Entry 2UX5 (X-ray diffraction, 2.21 A resolution); this record covers chains L and M of the 3 polymer chains in the assembly.

== Chain L ==
Name: Reaction center protein L chain
From: Rhodobacter sphaeroides
Reference sequence: P0C0Y8 (RCEL_RHOSH); numbering as in UniProt (aligned over 1-281)
Sequence (281 residues; each row starts with the number of its first residue):
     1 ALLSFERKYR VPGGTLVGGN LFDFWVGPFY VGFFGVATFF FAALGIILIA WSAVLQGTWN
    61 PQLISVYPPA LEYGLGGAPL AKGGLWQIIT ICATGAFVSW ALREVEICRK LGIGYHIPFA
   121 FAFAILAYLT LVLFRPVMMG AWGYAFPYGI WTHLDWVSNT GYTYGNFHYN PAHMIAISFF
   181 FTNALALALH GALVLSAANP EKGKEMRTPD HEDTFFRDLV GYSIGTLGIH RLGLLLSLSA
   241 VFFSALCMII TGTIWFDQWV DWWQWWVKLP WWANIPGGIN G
Ion coordination: bacteriochlorophyll a Mg site 1 near His153 (its only coordinating residue here); bacteriochlorophyll a Mg site 2 near His173 (its only coordinating residue here); Fe ion: His190, His230 (shared with His219(M), Glu234(M), His266(M) of chain M)
Small-molecule neighbours:
  - bacteriochlorophyll a (BCL), molecule 1: Ile46, Ile49, Tyr128, Leu131, Phe146, Ile150, His153, Leu154, Trp156, Val157
  - bacteriochlorophyll a (BCL), molecule 2: Phe97, Phe121, Ala124, Ile125, Ala127, Tyr128, Leu131, Trp156, Val157, Ser158, Thr160, Gly161, Tyr162, Asn166, Phe167, His168, His173, Ala176, Ile177, Phe180, Phe181, Val241, Ser244, Ala245, Cys247, Met248
  - bacteriochlorophyll a (BCL), molecule 3: Val157, Tyr162, His168, Phe181
  - bacteriochlorophyll a (BCL), molecule 4: His168, His173, Met174, Ile177, Ser178, Phe181, Thr182, Leu185
  - bacteriopheophytin a (BPH), molecule 1: Thr38, Phe41, Ala42, Gly45, Ile49, Ile89, Cys92, Ala93, Ala96, Phe97, Trp100, Glu104, Ile117, Ala120, Phe121, Phe123, Ala124, Tyr128, Phe146, Tyr148, Gly149, Ile150, His153, Phe180, Ser237, Leu238, Val241
  - bacteriopheophytin a (BPH), molecule 2: Phe181, Ala184, Leu185, Ala188, Leu189, Phe216, Leu219, Val220
  - heptane-1,2,3-triol (HTO): Trp86, Gln87, Thr90, Ile91, Thr94, Leu133, Trp142
  - ubiquinone-10 (U10): Phe29, Tyr30, Gly35, Trp100, Arg103
  - ubiquinone-2 (UQ2): Thr182, Leu185, Ala186, Leu189, His190, Leu193, Val194, Glu212, Asp213, Phe216, Tyr222, Ser223, Ile224, Gly225, Thr226, Ile229, Leu232

== Chain M ==
Name: Reaction center protein M chain
From: Rhodobacter sphaeroides
Reference sequence: P0C0Y9 (RCEM_RHOSH); residues 1-307 here = UniProt positions 1-307
Sequence (307 residues; row label = number of the first residue in the row):
     1 AEYQNIFSQV QVRGPADLGM TEDVNLANRS GVGPFSTLLG WFGNAQLGPI YLGSLGVLSL
    61 FSGLMWFFTI GIWFWYQAGW NPAVFLRDLF FFSLEPPAPE YGLSFAAPLK EGGLWLIASF
   121 FMFVAVWSWW GRTYLRAQAL GMGKHTAWAF LSAIWLWMVL GFIRPILMGS WSEAVPYGIF
   181 SHLDWTNNFS LVHGNLFYNP FHGLSIAFLY GSALLFAMHG ATILAVSRFG GERELEQIAD
   241 RGTAAERAAL FWRWTMGFNA TMEGIHRWAI WMAVLVTLTG GIGILLSGTV VDNWYVWGQN
   301 HGMAPLN
Unresolved in the structure: 304-307
Ion coordination: bacteriochlorophyll a Mg site 1 near His182 (its only coordinating residue here); bacteriochlorophyll a Mg site 2 near His202 (its only coordinating residue here); Fe ion: His219, Glu234, His266 (shared with His190(L), His230(L) of chain L)
Small-molecule neighbours:
  - bacteriochlorophyll a (BCL), molecule 1: Trp66, Met122, Val126, Phe150, Ala153, Ile154, Leu156, Trp157, Leu160, Trp185, Thr186, Asn187, Phe189, Ser190, Asn195, Leu196, Phe197, His202, Ser205, Ile206, Leu209, Tyr210, Val276, Thr277, Gly280, Gly281, Ile284
  - bacteriochlorophyll a (BCL), molecule 2: Phe67, Leu89, Met122, Trp157, Leu160, Val175, Ile179, His182, Leu183, Trp185, Thr186
  - bacteriochlorophyll a (BCL), molecule 3: Thr186, Phe197, Leu209, Tyr210
  - bacteriochlorophyll a (BCL), molecule 4: Phe197, Gly203, Ile206, Ala207, Tyr210, Gly211, Leu214
  - bacteriopheophytin a (BPH), molecule 1: Ser59, Leu60, Gly63, Leu64, Trp66, Phe67, Ala125, Val126, Trp129, Thr133, Thr146, Ala149, Phe150, Ser152, Ala153, Ala273, Val274, Thr277
  - bacteriopheophytin a (BPH), molecule 2: Tyr210, Ala213, Leu214, Ala217, Met218, Trp252, Thr255, Met256
  - spheroidene (SPO): Trp66, Phe67, Phe68, Ile70, Gly71, Phe74, Trp75, Phe85, Leu89, Phe105, Trp115, Leu116, Ser119, Phe120, Met122, Phe123, Trp157, Met158, Leu160, Gly161, Phe162, Trp171, Val175, Tyr177, Gly178, Ile179, His182
  - ubiquinone-10 (U10): Leu214, Leu215, Met218, His219, Thr222, Ile223, Ala245, Ala248, Ala249, Trp252, Met256, Phe258, Asn259, Ala260, Thr261, Met262, Ile265, Trp268, Met272

== Interface between chain L and chain M ==
Residue-residue contacts (216):
  Leu3(L) with Arg253(M); Asn259(M)
  Phe5(L) with Arg241(M); Glu246(M); Leu250(M), hydrophobic
  Glu6(L) with Leu250(M); Arg253(M); Trp254(M), hydrogen bond
  Lys8(L) with Glu246(M), salt bridge
  Tyr9(L) with Thr243(M), hydrogen bond; Glu246(M), hydrogen bond; Arg247(M); Leu250(M), hydrophobic; Trp254(M)
  Arg10(L) with Trp254(M)
  Trp25(L) with Trp254(M)
  Pro28(L) with Arg253(M); Trp254(M); Gly257(M)
  Phe29(L) with Trp254(M); Thr255(M); Met256(M); Gly257(M)
  Tyr30(L) with Trp254(M), hydrogen bond (backbone-backbone)
  Trp100(L) with Thr255(M)
  Arg103(L) with Trp254(M), hydrogen bond (side chain-backbone); Thr255(M), hydrogen bond (side chain-backbone)
  Glu104(L) with Phe251(M); Thr255(M)
  Ile107(L) with Phe251(M), hydrophobic; Trp254(M); Thr255(M)
  Cys108(L) with Phe251(M), hydrophobic
  Lys110(L) with Trp254(M)
  Leu111(L) with Arg247(M), hydrogen bond (backbone-side chain); Leu250(M); Phe251(M); Trp254(M), hydrophobic
  Gly112(L) with Arg228(M), hydrogen bond (backbone-side chain); Phe229(M)
  Ile113(L) with Ala225(M); Val226(M), hydrophobic; Arg228(M); Phe229(M), hydrophobic; Arg247(M); Phe251(M), hydrophobic
  Gly114(L) with Ala225(M), hydrogen bond (backbone-backbone); Arg228(M)
  His116(L) with Gln4(M), hydrogen bond (side chain-backbone); Ala221(M); Leu224(M); Ala225(M)
  Ile117(L) with Ala221(M), hydrophobic; Thr222(M); Phe251(M), hydrophobic; Trp252(M), hydrophobic
  Trp151(L) with Phe197(M)
  Leu154(L) with Phe197(M)
  Ser158(L) with Phe197(M)
  Tyr162(L) with Asn187(M), hydrogen bond; Leu191(M)
  Asn166(L) with Leu183(M); Asn187(M)
  His168(L) with Leu183(M), hydrogen bond (side chain-backbone); Thr186(M); Asn187(M)
  Tyr169(L) with Phe180(M); Asp184(M), hydrogen bond
  Met174(L) with Phe180(M), hydrophobic; Leu183(M), hydrophobic
  Phe180(L) with Leu209(M); Ala213(M), hydrophobic
  Asn183(L) with Ser212(M); Ala213(M), hydrogen bond (side chain-backbone); Phe216(M)
  Ala184(L) with Ala273(M)
  Ala186(L) with Phe216(M)
  Leu187(L) with Ser212(M); Phe216(M); Ala269(M), hydrophobic
  Ala188(L) with Ile270(M); Ala273(M)
  His190(L) with Phe216(M); His219(M), hydrogen bond; Glu234(M), salt bridge; His266(M), hydrogen bond
  Gly191(L) with His266(M)
  Ala192(L) with His145(M); Thr146(M); Ile270(M), hydrophobic
  Val194(L) with Glu234(M); Leu235(M); His266(M)
  Leu195(L) with His145(M); Glu263(M); His266(M); Arg267(M); Ile270(M), hydrophobic
  Ser196(L) with Met142(M); Gly143(M), hydrogen bond (backbone-backbone); His145(M)
  Ala197(L) with Leu235(M), hydrophobic
  Ala198(L) with Leu235(M), hydrophobic
  Asn199(L) with Gly143(M); His145(M); Glu263(M), hydrogen bond; Arg267(M), hydrogen bond
  Pro200(L) with Gly141(M); Gly143(M)
  Glu201(L) with Gln138(M); Gly141(M), hydrogen bond (backbone-backbone); Met142(M); Lys144(M), salt bridge
  Lys204(L) with Gly141(M)
  Met206(L) with Leu235(M); Ile238(M), hydrophobic
  Arg207(L) with Glu22(M), salt bridge; Leu140(M), hydrogen bond (side chain-backbone); Gly141(M); Met142(M); Leu235(M)
  Thr208(L) with Leu235(M)
  Pro209(L) with Leu235(M)
  Asp210(L) with Met20(M)
  His211(L) with Met20(M); Glu22(M), salt bridge; Met142(M)
  Glu212(L) with Leu235(M)
  Asp213(L) with Asn44(M)
  Thr214(L) with Gly19(M); Met20(M), hydrogen bond (side chain-backbone); Arg29(M); Leu140(M)
  Phe215(L) with Thr133(M); Arg136(M); Ala137(M); Leu140(M), hydrophobic; Thr146(M)
  Arg217(L) with Asn44(M); Gln46(M); Gly48(M); Pro49(M); Ile50(M)
  Asp218(L) with Val24(M); Arg29(M), salt bridge; Ile50(M); Tyr51(M), hydrogen bond (backbone-backbone); Arg132(M), hydrogen bond (backbone-side chain)
  Leu219(L) with Trp129(M); Arg132(M), hydrogen bond (backbone-side chain); Thr133(M)
  Val220(L) with Ile50(M)
  Gly221(L) with Leu47(M); Gly48(M), hydrogen bond (backbone-backbone); Pro49(M); Ile50(M)
  Tyr222(L) with Leu39(M); Asn44(M), hydrogen bond (side chain-backbone); Gln46(M); Leu47(M), hydrophobic
  Ser223(L) with Asn44(M), hydrogen bond (backbone-side chain)
  Ile224(L) with Gly43(M); Asn44(M), hydrogen bond (backbone-backbone)
  Gly225(L) with Asn44(M)
  Thr226(L) with Glu232(M)
  Leu227(L) with Asn5(M); Leu224(M), hydrophobic; Glu232(M)
  Gly228(L) with Phe42(M)
  Ile229(L) with Phe216(M)
  His230(L) with His219(M), hydrogen bond; Gly220(M); Ile223(M); Glu234(M), salt bridge; His266(M)
  Arg231(L) with Tyr3(M); Asn5(M), hydrogen bond (side chain-backbone); Ile6(M), hydrogen bond (side chain-backbone); Phe7(M); Ser8(M), hydrogen bond; Trp41(M); Phe42(M), hydrogen bond (side chain-backbone); Leu224(M)
  Leu232(L) with Phe42(M)
  Gly233(L) with Phe216(M)
  Leu234(L) with Ala217(M); Leu224(M), hydrophobic
  Leu235(L) with Phe42(M), hydrophobic
  Ser237(L) with Ala213(M), hydrogen bond (side chain-backbone); Ala217(M), hydrogen bond (side chain-backbone)
  Trp263(L) with Phe90(M), hydrophobic; Phe180(M), hydrophobic
  Trp266(L) with Leu86(M), hydrogen bond (side chain-backbone); Arg87(M), hydrogen bond (side chain-backbone)
  Val267(L) with Arg87(M); Phe91(M), hydrophobic
  Trp272(L) with Ala83(M); Leu86(M), hydrophobic; Arg87(M), hydrogen bond (backbone-side chain)
  Ile275(L) with Asn81(M); Ala83(M), hydrophobic; Val84(M), hydrophobic; Arg87(M), hydrogen bond (backbone-side chain)
  Pro276(L) with Val84(M)
  Gly277(L) with Val84(M); Arg87(M), hydrogen bond (backbone-side chain)
  Gly278(L) with Gln77(M), hydrogen bond (backbone-backbone); Val84(M); Asp88(M)
  Ile279(L) with Asp88(M), hydrogen bond (backbone-side chain); Phe91(M), hydrophobic; Phe92(M), hydrophobic
  Asn280(L) with Arg87(M); Asp88(M), hydrogen bond (backbone-side chain); Phe91(M)
  Gly281(L) with Arg87(M)
Also at the interface, not in a pair above, chain L (98 interface residues in all): Ala1, Ser4, Ala120, Asp155, Val157, Phe181, Leu189, Leu193, Ala273
Also at the interface, not in a pair above, chain M (100 interface residues in all): Asp17, Ala78, Ala149, Asn195, Tyr198, Leu215, Met218, Ala239, Ala249, Met272

== Overview ==
The interface between chain L and chain M involves 98 residues on one side and 100 on the other, with 44
hydrogen bonds and 7 salt bridges. Polar pairs include Lys8(L)-Glu246(M), His190(L)-Glu234(M) and
Glu201(L)-Lys144(M).
Here chain L is Reaction center protein L chain and chain M is Reaction center protein M chain, both from
Rhodobacter sphaeroides. Entry 2UX5 (X-ray high resolution structure of the photosynthetic reaction center
from Rb. sphaeroides at pH 9 in ...) was determined by X-ray diffraction, deposited together with 2J8C, 2J8D,
2UWS, 2UWT, 2UWU, 2UWV and 7 further entries.
